6B46 - chains L and M of the 10 polymer chains in the assembly; structure by electron microscopy, 3.10 A resolution.

== Chain L ==
Name: CRISPR-associated endonuclease Cas6/Csy4
From: Pseudomonas aeruginosa (strain UCBPP-PA14)
Notes: EC 3.1.-.-
UniProtKB: Q02MM2 (CAS6_PSEAB); residues 1-187 here = UniProt positions 1-187
Amino-acid sequence (189 residues; numbered -1 to 187; the number before each row is that of its first residue; numbers below 1 keep their minus sign (Met-1 is residue -1)):
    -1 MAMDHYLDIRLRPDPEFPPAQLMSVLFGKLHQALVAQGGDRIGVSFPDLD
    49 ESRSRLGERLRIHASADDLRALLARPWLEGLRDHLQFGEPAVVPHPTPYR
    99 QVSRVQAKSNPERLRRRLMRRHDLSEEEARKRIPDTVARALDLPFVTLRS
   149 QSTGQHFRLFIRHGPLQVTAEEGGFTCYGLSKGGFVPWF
Differences from the reference sequence: initiating methionine (-1); expression tag (0)
Curated features (UniProtKB/Swiss-Prot):
  - active site: His29 (Proton acceptor)
  - site: Ser148 (Substrate binding)

== Chain M ==
Molecule: Pseudomonas aeruginosa strain SMC4485 CRISPR repeat sequence
From: Pseudomonas aeruginosa
Sequence (60 nucleotides; numbered 1 to 60; the number before each row is that of its first residue):
     1 CUAAGAAAUUCACGGCGGGCUUGAUGUCCGCGUCUACCUGGUUCACUGCC
    51 GUGUAGGCAG

== How chain L and chain M interact ==
Contacting residue pairs (27; chain L residue first):
  Arg102(L) with G57(M), phosphate contact
  Val103(L) with G57(M), phosphate contact
  Gln104(L) with G57(M), phosphate contact
  Ala105(L) with G48(M), base contact
  Ser107(L) with U47(M), phosphate contact
  Asn108(L) with G48(M), base contact
  Pro109(L) with U47(M), phosphate contact
  Glu110(L) with G48(M), hydrogen bond to the phosphate
  Arg111(L) with G48(M), hydrogen bond to the phosphate; C49(M), phosphate contact
  Leu112(L) with U52(M), base contact
  Arg114(L) with C49(M), phosphate contact
  Arg115(L) with C49(M), phosphate contact
  Leu122(L) with U52(M), base contact
  Ser123(L) with U52(M), hydrogen bond to the base
  Arg137(L) with U54(M), base contact
  Ser148(L) with G60(M), hydrogen bond to the sugar
  Gln149(L) with G60(M), phosphate contact
  Ser150(L) with G60(M), phosphate contact
  Thr151(L) with G60(M), hydrogen bond to the sugar
  Gln153(L) with C46(M), base contact; G60(M), hydrogen bond to the base
  His154(L) with C46(M), base contact; G60(M), hydrogen bond to the base
  Phe155(L) with G60(M), base contact
  Arg156(L) with C46(M), base contact; G60(M), hydrogen bond to the base
Interface residues without a listed pair, chain L (28 interface residues in all): Arg113, Arg119, His120, Arg147, Gly152
Interface residues without a listed pair, chain M (11 interface residues in all): U42, U43, C50

== Summary ==
28 residues of chain L face 11 of chain M across their interface; the contacts include 8 hydrogen bonds. Among
the polar pairs are Ser123(L)-U52(M), Gln153(L)-G60(M) and His154(L)-G60(M). From UniProt: active-site residue
His29(L) on chain L.
Chain L is CRISPR-associated endonuclease Cas6/Csy4 (Pseudomonas aeruginosa (strain UCBPP-PA14)) and chain M
is Pseudomonas aeruginosa strain SMC4485 CRISPR repeat sequence (Pseudomonas aeruginosa); the structure,
Cryo-EM structure of Type I-F CRISPR crRNA-guided Csy surveillance complex with bound anti-CRISPR protein
AcrF1, was determined by electron microscopy (same publication as 6B44, 6B45, 6B47 and 6B48).
